Entry 8AT4 (electron microscopy, 33.00 A resolution (very low resolution: no residue pairs are listed; an interface is given only as per-side residue counts)); this record covers chains F and H of the 8 polymer chains in the assembly.

[Chain F]
Name: HAUS augmin like complex subunit 6 L homeolog
From: Xenopus laevis
Reference sequence: A0JPI0 (A0JPI0_XENLA); residue numbers follow UniProt; this construct covers 1-978
Chain sequence (978 residues; numbered 1 to 978; the number before each row is that of its first residue):
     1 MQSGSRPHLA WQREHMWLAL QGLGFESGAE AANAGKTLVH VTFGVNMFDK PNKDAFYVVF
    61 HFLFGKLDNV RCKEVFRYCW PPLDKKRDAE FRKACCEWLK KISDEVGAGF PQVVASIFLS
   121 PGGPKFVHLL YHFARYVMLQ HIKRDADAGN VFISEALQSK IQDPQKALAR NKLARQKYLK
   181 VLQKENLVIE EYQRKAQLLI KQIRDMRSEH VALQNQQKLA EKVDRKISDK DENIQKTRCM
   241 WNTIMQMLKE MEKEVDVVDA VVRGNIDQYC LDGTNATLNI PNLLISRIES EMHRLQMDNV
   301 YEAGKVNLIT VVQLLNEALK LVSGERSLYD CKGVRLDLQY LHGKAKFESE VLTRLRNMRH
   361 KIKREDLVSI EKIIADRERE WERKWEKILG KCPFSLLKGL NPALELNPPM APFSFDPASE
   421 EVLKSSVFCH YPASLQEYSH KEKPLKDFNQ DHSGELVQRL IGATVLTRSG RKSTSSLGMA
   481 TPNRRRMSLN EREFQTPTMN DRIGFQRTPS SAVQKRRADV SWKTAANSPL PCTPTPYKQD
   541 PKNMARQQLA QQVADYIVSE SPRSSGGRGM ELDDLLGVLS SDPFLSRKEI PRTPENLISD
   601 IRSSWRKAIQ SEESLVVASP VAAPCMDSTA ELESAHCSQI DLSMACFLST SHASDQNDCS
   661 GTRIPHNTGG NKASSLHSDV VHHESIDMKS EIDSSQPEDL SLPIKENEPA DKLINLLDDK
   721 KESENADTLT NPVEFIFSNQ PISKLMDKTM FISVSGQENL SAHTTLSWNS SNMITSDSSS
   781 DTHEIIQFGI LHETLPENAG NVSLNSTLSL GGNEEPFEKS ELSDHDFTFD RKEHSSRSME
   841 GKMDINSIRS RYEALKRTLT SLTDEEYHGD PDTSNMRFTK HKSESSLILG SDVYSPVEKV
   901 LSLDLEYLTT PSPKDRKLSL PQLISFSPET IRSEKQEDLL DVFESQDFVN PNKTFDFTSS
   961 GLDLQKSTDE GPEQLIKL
Not modelled in the structure: 264-274, 399-978

[Chain H]
Name: HAUS augmin-like complex subunit 8
From: Xenopus laevis
Reference sequence: Q0IHJ3 (HAUS8_XENLA); residue numbers follow UniProt; this construct covers 1-367
Chain sequence (367 residues; numbered 1 to 367; the number before each row is that of its first residue):
     1 MSEAGVAPIE DGSQNSSGGS SGDAALKKSK GGAKVVKSRY MQIGRSKVSK NSLANTTVCS
    61 GGKVPERGSG GTPTRRSLAP HKAKITAAVP LPALDGSIFT KEDLQSTLLD GHRIARPDLD
   121 LSVINDRTLQ KITPRPVVTS EQKKPKRDTT PVNLVPEDMV EMIESQTLLL TYLTIKMQKN
   181 LFRLEEKAER NLLLVNDQKD QLQETIHMMK RDLTLLQREE RLRDLIEKQD EVLTPVVTSK
   241 DPFKDNYTTF ATALDSTRHQ LAIKNIHITG NRHRYLEELQ KHLAITKSLL EEIMPSHASE
   301 NAESFDTIKD LENIVLKTDE ELARSFRQIL DLSFKVNKEI SLQSQKAVEE TCESALVRQW
   361 YFDGSLP
Not modelled in the structure: 1-154, 260-269

[Chain F / chain H interface]
At this resolution (33 A) residue pairs are not listed: 118 residues of chain F and 108 of chain H lie at the interface.

[Summary]
118 residues of chain F face 108 of chain H across their interface.
Here chain F is HAUS augmin like complex subunit 6 L homeolog and chain H is HAUS augmin-like complex subunit
8, both from Xenopus laevis. Entry 8AT4 (Structure of the augmin holocomplex in closed conformation) was
determined by electron microscopy together with 8AT2 and 8AT3 from the same study.
